Entry 1KB9 (X-ray diffraction, 2.30 A resolution); this record covers chains E and I of the 11 polymer chains in the assembly.

[Chain E]
Molecule: Ubiquinol-cytochrome C reductase iron-sulfur subunit
From: Saccharomyces cerevisiae
Notes: EC 1.10.2.2
Reference sequence: P08067 (UCRI_YEAST); numbering as in UniProt (aligned over 31-215)
Sequence (185 residues; row label = number of the first residue in the row):
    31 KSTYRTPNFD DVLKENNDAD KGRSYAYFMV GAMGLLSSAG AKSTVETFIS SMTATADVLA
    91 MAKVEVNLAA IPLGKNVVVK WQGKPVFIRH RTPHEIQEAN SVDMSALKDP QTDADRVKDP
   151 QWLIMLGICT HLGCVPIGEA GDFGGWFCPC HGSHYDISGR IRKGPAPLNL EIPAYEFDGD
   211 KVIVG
Curated features (UniProtKB/Swiss-Prot):
  - region: Ala90 to Lys93 (Hinge)
  - binding site ([2Fe-2S] cluster): Cys159, His161, Cys178, His181
Disulfides: Cys164-Cys180
Ion coordination: 2Fe-2S cluster Fe: Cys159, His161, Cys178, His181
Small-molecule neighbours:
  - 2Fe-2S cluster (FES): Cys159, His161, Leu162, Gly163, Cys164, Cys178, Cys180, His181, Gly182, Ser183, Pro195
  - 1,2-diacyl-sn-glycero-3-phoshocholine (PCF): Val60, Met63, Gly64, Ser67
  - 1,2-diacyl-sn-glycero-3-phosphoinositol (PIE): Ser67, Gly70, Ala71, Ser73, Thr74, Glu76, Thr77, Phe78, Ser80
From the paper describing this entry:
  - binding site for 1,2-diacyl-sn-glycero-3-phosphoinositol: Ser73, Glu76, Ser80

[Chain I]
Molecule: Ubiquinol-cytochrome C reductase complex 7.3 kd protein
From: Saccharomyces cerevisiae
Notes: EC 1.10.2.2
Reference sequence: P22289 (UCR9_YEAST); numbering as in UniProt (aligned over 4-58)
Sequence (55 residues; numbered 4 to 58; the number before each row is that of its first residue):
     4 SSLYKTFFKR NAVFVGTIFA GAFVFQTVFD TAITSWYENH NKGKLWKDVK ARIAA

[Chain E / chain I interface]
Contacting residue pairs (26; chain E residue first):
  Asp50(E) - Lys8(I)  salt bridge
  Asp50(E) - Arg13(I)  salt bridge
  Lys51(E) - Ser4(I)
  Arg53(E) - Arg13(I)  hydrogen bond (side chain-backbone)
  Ser54(E) - Ser4(I)
  Ser54(E) - Tyr7(I)
  Ser54(E) - Lys8(I)
  Tyr57(E) - Tyr7(I)
  Tyr57(E) - Arg13(I)
  Tyr57(E) - Asn14(I)
  Tyr57(E) - Ala15(I)
  Phe58(E) - Tyr7(I)
  Gly61(E) - Ile21(I)
  Gly64(E) - Ile21(I)
  Leu65(E) - Ile21(I)
  Leu65(E) - Gly24(I)
  Leu65(E) - Ala25(I)
  Leu65(E) - Phe28(I)  hydrophobic
  Leu66(E) - Phe28(I)  hydrophobic
  Ser68(E) - Ile21(I)
  Ser68(E) - Phe22(I)
  Ala69(E) - Gln29(I)
  Lys72(E) - Phe26(I)
  Lys72(E) - Gln29(I)
  Ser73(E) - Gln29(I)  hydrogen bond
  Glu76(E) - Gln29(I)
Also at the interface, not in a pair above, chain E (16 interface residues in all): Asp48
Also at the interface, not in a pair above, chain I (14 interface residues in all): Val16

[In short]
Chain E and chain I form an interface of 16 and 14 residues respectively, with 2 hydrogen bonds and 2 salt
bridges. Polar pairs include Asp50(E)-Lys8(I), Asp50(E)-Arg13(I) and Arg53(E)-Arg13(I). Ligands of chain E:
1,2-diacyl-sn-glycero-3-phoshocholine, 1,2-diacyl-sn-glycero-3-phosphoinositol and 2Fe-2S cluster. The paper
reports a binding site for 1,2-diacyl-sn-glycero-3-phosphoinositol at Ser73(E), Glu76(E) and Ser80(E).
Chain E is Ubiquinol-cytochrome C reductase iron-sulfur subunit and chain I is Ubiquinol-cytochrome C
reductase complex 7.3 kd protein, both from Saccharomyces cerevisiae; the structure, Yeast cytochrome BC1
complex, was determined by X-ray diffraction.
